6EWO - chains A and C of the 4 polymer chains in the assembly; structure by X-ray diffraction, 2.30 A resolution.

Chain A:
Molecule: HLA class I histocompatibility antigen, A-2 alpha chain
Source organism: Homo sapiens
UniProt: P01892 (1A02_HUMAN); residues 1-276 here correspond to UniProt positions 25-300 (UniProt number = residue number + 24)
Amino-acid sequence (276 residues; each row starts with the number of its first residue):
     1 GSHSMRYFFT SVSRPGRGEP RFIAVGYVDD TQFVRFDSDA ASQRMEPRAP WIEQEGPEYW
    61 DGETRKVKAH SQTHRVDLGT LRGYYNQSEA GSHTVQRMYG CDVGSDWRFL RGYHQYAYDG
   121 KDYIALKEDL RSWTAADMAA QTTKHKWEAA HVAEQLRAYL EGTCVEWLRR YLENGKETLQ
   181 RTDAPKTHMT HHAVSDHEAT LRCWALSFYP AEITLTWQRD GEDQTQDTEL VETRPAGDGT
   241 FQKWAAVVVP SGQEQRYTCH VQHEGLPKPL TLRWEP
Disulfide bonds: Cys101-Cys164, Cys203-Cys259

Chain C:
Molecule: Synemin
UniProt: O15061 (SYNEM_HUMAN); residues 1-9 here correspond to UniProt positions 426-434 (UniProt number = residue number + 425)
Amino-acid sequence (9 residues; each row starts with the number of its first residue):
     1 RTFSPTYGL
UniProt features mapped onto this chain:
  - modified residue: Ser4 (Phosphoserine)

Interface between chain A and chain C:
Contacting residue pairs - 33 pairs, chain A then chain C:
  Tyr7(A) with Arg1(C), hydrogen bond (side chain-backbone); Thr2(C)
  Tyr59(A) with Arg1(C)
  Glu63(A) with Arg1(C), salt bridge; Thr2(C), hydrogen bond
  Lys66(A) with Arg1(C); Thr2(C), hydrogen bond (side chain-backbone); Ser4(C)
  His70(A) with Phe3(C), hydrogen bond (side chain-backbone); Pro5(C), hydrogen bond (side chain-backbone)
  Thr73(A) with Thr6(C); Gly8(C)
  Asp77(A) with Gly8(C); Leu9(C), hydrogen bond (side chain-backbone)
  Thr80(A) with Leu9(C)
  Leu81(A) with Leu9(C), hydrophobic
  Tyr84(A) with Leu9(C), hydrogen bond (side chain-backbone)
  Tyr99(A) with Thr2(C); Phe3(C), hydrogen bond (side chain-backbone)
  Tyr116(A) with Leu9(C), hydrophobic
  Tyr123(A) with Leu9(C), hydrophobic
  Thr143(A) with Leu9(C), hydrogen bond (side chain-backbone)
  Trp147(A) with Tyr7(C); Gly8(C), hydrogen bond (side chain-backbone); Leu9(C), hydrophobic
  Gln155(A) with Phe3(C); Tyr7(C)
  Leu156(A) with Phe3(C), hydrophobic
  Tyr159(A) with Arg1(C), hydrogen bond (side chain-backbone); Thr2(C); Phe3(C), hydrophobic
  Trp167(A) with Arg1(C)
  Tyr171(A) with Arg1(C), hydrogen bond (side chain-backbone)
Other interface residues (no listed pair), chain A (27 interface residues in all): Met5, Phe9, Met45, Arg97, Ile124, Val152, Thr163

In short:
27 residues of chain A and 9 residues of chain C are in contact; the contacts include 12 hydrogen bonds and 1
salt bridge. Among the polar pairs are Glu63(A)-Arg1(C), Tyr7(A)-Arg1(C) and Glu63(A)-Thr2(C).
Here chain A is HLA class I histocompatibility antigen, A-2 alpha chain (Homo sapiens) and chain C is Synemin.
Entry 6EWO (Crystal structure of non-phosphorylated form of RTF PHOSPHOPEPTIDE BOUND TO HLA-A2 in complex with
LILRB1) was determined by X-ray diffraction, deposited together with 6EWA and 6EWC.
